Entry 1VQ5 (X-ray diffraction, 2.60 A resolution); this record covers chains 0 and A of the 32 polymer chains in the assembly.

== Chain 0 ==
Molecule: 23S ribosomal RNA
Source organism: Haloarcula marismortui
Sequence (2922 nucleotides; numbered 2 to 2923; the number before each row is that of its first residue):
     2 UUGGCUACUA UGCCAGCUGG UGGAUUGCUC GGCUCAGGCG CUGAUGAAGG ACGUGCCAAG
    62 CUGCGAUAAG CCAUGGGGAG CCGCACGGAG GCGAAGAACC AUGGAUUUCC GAAUGAGAAU
   122 CUCUCUAACA AUUGCUUCGC GCAAUGAGGA ACCCCGAGAA CUGAAACAUC UCAGUAUCGG
   182 GAGGAACAGA AAACGCAAUG UGAUGUCGUU AGUAACCGCG AGUGAACGCG AUACAGCCCA
   242 AACCGAAGCC CUCACGGGCA AUGUGGUGUC AGGGCUACCU CUCAUCAGCC GACCGUCUCG
   302 ACGAAGUCUC UUGGAACAGA GCGUGAUACA GGGUGACAAC CCCGUACUCG AGACCAGUAC
   362 GACGUGCGGU AGUGCCAGAG UAGCGGGGGU UGGAUAUCCC UCGCGAAUAA CGCAGGCAUC
   422 GACUGCGAAG GCUAAACACA ACCUGAGACC GAUAGUGAAC AAGUAGUGUG AACGAACGCU
   482 GCAAAGUACC CUCAGAAGGG AGGCGAAAUA GAGCAUGAAA UCAGUUGGCG AUCGAGCGAC
   542 AGGGCAUACA AGGUCCCUCG ACGAAUGACC GACGCGCGAG CGUCCAGUAA GACUCACGGG
   602 AAGCCGAUGU UCUGUCGUAC GUUUUGAAAA ACGAGCCAGG GAGUGUGUCU GCAUGGCAAG
   662 UCUAACCGGA GUAUCCGGGG AGGCACAGGG AAACCGACAU GGCCGCAGGG CUUUGCCCGA
   722 GGGCCGCCGU CUUCAAGGGC GGGGAGCCAU GUGGACACGA CCCGAAUCCG GACGAUCUAC
   782 GCAUGGACAA GAUGAAGCGU GCCGAAAGGC ACGUGGAAGU CUGUUAGAGU UGGUGUCCUA
   842 CAAUACCCUC UCGUGAUCUA UGUGUAGGGG UGAAAGGCCC AUCGAGUCCG GCAACAGCUG
   902 GUUCCAAUCG AAACAUGUCG AAGCAUGACC UCCGCCGAGG UAGUCUGUGA GGUAGAGCGA
   962 CCGAUUGGUG UGUCCGCCUC CGAGAGGAGU CGGCACACCU GUCAAACUCC AAACUUACAG
  1022 ACGCCGUUUG ACGCGGGGAU UCCGGUGCGC GGGGUAAGCC UGUGUACCAG GAGGGGAACA
  1082 ACCCAGAGAU AGGUUAAGGU CCCCAAGUGU GGAUUAAGUG UAAUCCUCUG AAGGUGGUCU
  1142 CGAGCCCUAG ACAGCCGGGA GGUGAGCUUA GAAGCAGCUA CCCUCUAAGA AAAGCGUAAC
  1202 AGCUUACCGG CCGAGGUUUG AGGCGCCCAA AAUGAUCGGG ACUCAAAUCC ACCACCGAGA
  1262 CCUGUCCGUA CCACUCAUAC UGGUAAUCGA GUAGAUUGGC GCUCUAAUUG GAUGGAAGUA
  1322 GGGGUGAAAA CUCCUAUGGA CCGAUUAGUG ACGAAAAUCC UGGCCAUAGU AGCAGCGAUA
  1382 GUCGGGUGAG AACCCCGACG GCCUAAUGGA UAAGGGUUCC UCAGCACUGC UGAUCAGCUG
  1442 AGGGUUAGCC GGUCCUAAGU CAUACCGCAA CUCGACUAUG ACGAAAUGGG AAACGGGUUA
  1502 AUAUUCCCGU GCCACUAUGC AGUGAAAGUU GACGCCCUGG GGUCGAUCAC GCUGGGCAUU
  1562 CGCCCAGUCG AACCGUCCAA CUCCGUGGAA GCCGUAAUGG CAGGAAGCGG ACGAACGGCG
  1622 GCAUAGGGAA ACGUGAUUCA ACCUGGGGCC CAUGAAAAGA CGAGCAUAGU GUCCGUACCG
  1682 AGAACCGACA CAGGUGUCCA UGGCGGCGAA AGCCAAGGCC UGUCGGGAGC AACCAACGUU
  1742 AGGGAAUUCG GCAAGUUAGU CCCGUACCUU CGGAAGAAGG GAUGCCUGCU CCGGAACGGA
  1802 GCAGGUCGCA GUGACUCGGA AGCUCGGACU GUCUAGUAAC AACAUAGGUG ACCGCAAAUC
  1862 CGCAAGGACU CGUACGGUCA CUGAAUCCUG CCCAGUGCAG GUAUCUGAAC ACCUCGUACA
  1922 AGAGGACGAA GGACCUGUCA ACGGCGGGGG UAACUAUGAC CCUCUUAAGG UAGCGUAGUA
  1982 CCUUGCCGCA UCAGUAGCGG CUUGCAUGAA UGGAUUAACC AGAGCUUCAC UGUCCCAACG
  2042 UUGGGCCCGG UGAACUGUAC AUUCCAGUGC GGAGUCUGGA GACACCCAGG GGGAAGCGAA
  2102 GACCCUAUGG AGCUUUACUG CAGGCUGUCG CUGAGACGUG GUCGCCGAUG UGCAGCAUAG
  2162 GUAGGAGACA CUACACAGGU ACCCGCGCUA GCGGGCCACC GAGUCAACAG UGAAAUACUA
  2222 CCCGUCGGUG ACUGCGACUC UCACUCCGGG AGGAGGACAC CGAUAGCCGG GCAGUUUGAC
  2282 UGGGGCGGUA CGCGCUCGAA AAGAUAUCGA GCGCGCCCUA UGGCUAUCUC AGCCGGGACA
  2342 GAGACCCGGC GAAGAGUGCA AGAGCAAAAG AUAGCUUGAC AGUGUUCUUC CCAACGAGGA
  2402 ACGCUGACGC GAAAGCGUGG UCUAGCGAAC CAAUUAGCCU GCUUGAUGCG GGCAAUUGAU
  2462 GACAGAAAAG CUACCCUAGG GAUAACAGAG UCGUCACUCG CAAGAGCACA UAUCGACCGA
  2522 GUGGCUUGCU ACCUCGAUGU CGGUUCCCUC CAUCCUGCCC GUGCAGAAGC GGGCAAGGGU
  2582 GAGGUUGUUC GCCUAUUAAA GGAGGUCGUG AGCUGGGUUU AGACCGUCGU GAGACAGGUC
  2642 GGCUGCUAUC UACUGGGUGU GUAAUGGUGU CUGACAAGAA CGACCGUAUA GUACGAGAGG
  2702 AACUACGGUU GGUGGCCACU GGUGUACCGG UUGUUCGAGA GAGCACGUGC CGGGUAGCCA
  2762 CGCCACACGG GGUAAGAGCU GAACGCAUCU AAGCUCGAAA CCCACUUGGA AAAGAGACAC
  2822 CGCCGAGGUC CCGCGUACAA GACGCGGUCG AUAGACUCGG GGUGUGCGCG UCGAGGUAAC
  2882 GAGACGUUAA GCCCACGAGC ACUAACAGAC CAAAGCCAUC AU
Unresolved in the structure: 2-9, 126-127, 715, 971-998, 1560, 1952-1963, 2137-2236, 2339-2343, 2665-2666, 2915-2923
Construct notes: modified residue (628, 2587-2588, 2619, 2621)
Modified residues: 1MA (6-hydro-1-methyladenosine-5'-monophosphate) at position 628, OMU (o2'-methyluridine 5'-monophosphate) at position 2587, OMG (o2'-methylguanosine-5'-monophosphate) at position 2588, UR3 (3-methyluridine-5'-monophoshate) at position 2619, PSU (pseudouridine-5'-monophosphate) at position 2621

== Chain A ==
Molecule: 50S ribosomal protein L2P
Source organism: Haloarcula marismortui
Reference sequence: P20276 (RL2_HALMA); residues 0-239 here = UniProt positions 0-239
Chain sequence (240 residues; each row starts with the number of its first residue; numbering starts at 0):
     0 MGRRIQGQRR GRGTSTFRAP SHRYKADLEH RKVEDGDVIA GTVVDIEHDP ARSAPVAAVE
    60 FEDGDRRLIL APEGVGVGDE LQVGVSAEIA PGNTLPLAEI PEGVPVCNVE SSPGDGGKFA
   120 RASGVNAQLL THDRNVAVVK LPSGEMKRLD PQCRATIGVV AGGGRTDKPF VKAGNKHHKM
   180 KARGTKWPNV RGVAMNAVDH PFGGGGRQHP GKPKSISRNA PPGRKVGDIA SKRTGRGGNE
Unresolved in the structure: 0, 238-239

== Chain 0 / chain A interface ==
Contacting residue pairs - 258 pairs, chain 0 then chain A:
  C781(0) with Thr15(A), hydrogen bond to the sugar
  G782(0) with Ser14(A), hydrogen bond to the sugar; Thr15(A), hydrogen bond to the sugar
  C783(0) with Ser14(A), sugar contact; His21(A), hydrogen bond to the phosphate; Lys180(A), salt bridge to the phosphate
  A784(0) with His21(A), salt bridge to the phosphate; Arg22(A), salt bridge to the phosphate
  G820(0) with Lys171(A), salt bridge to the phosphate; Ala172(A), hydrogen bond to the base; Gly173(A), hydrogen bond to the base
  A857(0) with Ala172(A), base contact; Gly173(A), phosphate contact; His176(A), sugar contact; His177(A), salt bridge to the phosphate; Trp186(A), base contact
  U866(0) with Arg11(A), hydrogen bond to the phosphate; Thr13(A), sugar contact
  A867(0) with Arg11(A), salt bridge to the phosphate
  G870(0) with Arg3(A), salt bridge to the phosphate
  G871(0) with Arg2(A), hydrogen bond to the base; Arg3(A), salt bridge to the phosphate; Arg8(A), salt bridge to the phosphate; Arg11(A), phosphate contact
  U872(0) with Arg2(A), hydrogen bond to the base; Arg8(A), hydrogen bond to the base; Thr13(A), hydrogen bond to the phosphate; Phe16(A), phosphate contact
  G873(0) with Arg2(A), base contact; Arg8(A), hydrogen bond to the base; Thr15(A), phosphate contact; Lys185(A), salt bridge to the phosphate; Asp198(A), hydrogen bond to the base
  A874(0) with Lys185(A), salt bridge to the phosphate; Pro187(A), sugar contact; Val189(A), sugar contact
  A875(0) with Val189(A), sugar contact; Ala193(A), hydrogen bond to the sugar; Met194(A), base contact; Asp198(A), base contact
  G877(0) with Asn195(A), hydrogen bond to the sugar; Val197(A), base contact
  G878(0) with Arg2(A), hydrogen bond to the base
  C879(0) with Arg2(A), base contact
  A886(0) with Gly1(A), hydrogen bond to the base; Arg2(A), base contact
  A1459(0) with His21(A), sugar contact
  G1460(0) with Arg17(A), salt bridge to the phosphate
  C1652(0) with Ser52(A), hydrogen bond to the phosphate; Arg164(A), hydrogen bond to the base; Thr165(A), base contact; Lys167(A), hydrogen bond to the base; Phe169(A), stacking on the base; Lys178(A), hydrogen bond to the base
  A1653(0) with His47(A), salt bridge to the phosphate; Ser52(A), hydrogen bond to the phosphate; His177(A), stacking on the base; Lys178(A), sugar contact
  U1654(0) with Lys24(A), sugar contact; His47(A), stacking on the base; Pro49(A), phosphate contact
  C1844(0) with Arg190(A), salt bridge to the phosphate; Gln207(A), hydrogen bond to the phosphate
  A1845(0) with Pro187(A), phosphate contact; Asn188(A), phosphate contact; Val189(A), phosphate contact; Arg190(A), salt bridge to the phosphate
  U1846(0) with Ala172(A), hydrogen bond to the sugar; Trp186(A), sugar contact; Pro187(A), phosphate contact; Asn188(A), hydrogen bond to the phosphate
  A1847(0) with Phe169(A), hydrogen bond to the phosphate; Val170(A), hydrogen bond to the sugar; Lys175(A), salt bridge to the phosphate; Trp186(A), hydrogen bond to the phosphate
  G1848(0) with Pro168(A), phosphate contact; Phe169(A), hydrogen bond to the phosphate
  U1850(0) with Arg235(A), hydrogen bond to the phosphate
  G1851(0) with Asp227(A), hydrogen bond to the base; Thr233(A), sugar contact; Gly234(A), sugar contact; Arg235(A), salt bridge to the phosphate
  A1852(0) with Asp227(A), sugar contact; Ile228(A), hydrogen bond to the sugar; Ser230(A), phosphate contact; Lys231(A), phosphate contact; Arg232(A), sugar contact
  C1853(0) with Arg217(A), hydrogen bond to the sugar; Ile228(A), sugar contact; Ala229(A), sugar contact; Ser230(A), phosphate contact; Lys231(A), salt bridge to the phosphate
  C1854(0) with Lys231(A), salt bridge to the phosphate
  G1855(0) with Phe118(A), base contact; Leu140(A), base contact; Pro141(A), base contact; Ser142(A), hydrogen bond to the base; Glu144(A), hydrogen bond to the sugar; Lys146(A), hydrogen bond to the phosphate
  C1856(0) with Lys117(A), sugar contact; Lys146(A), salt bridge to the phosphate
  A1857(0) with Ser110(A), phosphate contact; Lys117(A), salt bridge to the phosphate
  A1859(0) with Arg217(A), hydrogen bond to the phosphate
  U1860(0) with Arg9(A), hydrogen bond to the base; Arg217(A), salt bridge to the phosphate; Lys224(A), salt bridge to the phosphate; Ile228(A), sugar contact
  C1861(0) with Gly6(A), hydrogen bond to the sugar; Gln7(A), hydrogen bond to the sugar; Gly10(A), hydrogen bond to the sugar; Pro221(A), phosphate contact; Lys224(A), salt bridge to the phosphate
  C1862(0) with Arg3(A), phosphate contact; Gln7(A), hydrogen bond to the phosphate; Gly10(A), sugar contact; Arg11(A), sugar contact; Pro221(A), phosphate contact
  G1863(0) with Arg3(A), salt bridge to the phosphate
  G1868(0) with Gly10(A), hydrogen bond to the base
  A1869(0) with Arg9(A), base contact; Gly10(A), sugar contact; Gly12(A), sugar contact; Arg17(A), phosphate contact
  C1870(0) with Arg9(A), sugar contact; Phe16(A), sugar contact; Arg17(A), phosphate contact; Ala18(A), hydrogen bond to the phosphate; Gly183(A), phosphate contact
  U1871(0) with Ala18(A), phosphate contact; Gly183(A), hydrogen bond to the phosphate
  C1872(0) with Ser20(A), hydrogen bond to the phosphate; Tyr23(A), sugar contact; Lys24(A), base contact; Ala25(A), hydrogen bond to the base; Asp26(A), hydrogen bond to the base; Ala50(A), sugar contact
  G1873(0) with Asp26(A), phosphate contact; Leu27(A), hydrogen bond to the phosphate; Ala50(A), sugar contact; Arg51(A), phosphate contact; Arg120(A), salt bridge to the phosphate
  U1874(0) with Arg51(A), salt bridge to the phosphate; Lys117(A), hydrogen bond to the sugar; Phe118(A), sugar contact; Ala119(A), hydrogen bond to the sugar; Arg120(A), salt bridge to the phosphate; Ala121(A), phosphate contact
  A1875(0) with Ala119(A), hydrogen bond to the phosphate; Arg120(A), hydrogen bond to the phosphate; Ala121(A), hydrogen bond to the phosphate; Val124(A), phosphate contact; Pro141(A), sugar contact; Ser142(A), hydrogen bond to the sugar
  C1876(0) with Ala121(A), sugar contact; Ser122(A), hydrogen bond to the sugar; Gly123(A), hydrogen bond to the base; Val124(A), base contact; Pro141(A), phosphate contact; Gly162(A), base contact; Gly163(A), hydrogen bond to the base; Arg164(A), hydrogen bond to the phosphate; Thr165(A), hydrogen bond to the sugar
  G1877(0) with Arg164(A), salt bridge to the phosphate; Lys178(A), salt bridge to the phosphate
  G1878(0) with Arg182(A), salt bridge to the phosphate
  U1879(0) with Arg9(A), hydrogen bond to the phosphate; Gly183(A), phosphate contact; Thr184(A), hydrogen bond to the phosphate
  C1880(0) with Gly6(A), phosphate contact; Arg9(A), salt bridge to the phosphate; Val225(A), sugar contact; Gly226(A), hydrogen bond to the sugar; Ile228(A), sugar contact
  A1881(0) with His199(A), salt bridge to the phosphate; Phe201(A), phosphate contact; Lys213(A), sugar contact; Val225(A), phosphate contact; Gly226(A), sugar contact
  C1882(0) with Arg190(A), phosphate contact; Gly191(A), hydrogen bond to the phosphate; Val192(A), hydrogen bond to the phosphate; Phe201(A), phosphate contact; Lys213(A), sugar contact
  U1883(0) with Arg190(A), salt bridge to the phosphate
  G1884(0) with Arg190(A), base contact
  G1898(0) with Pro212(A), sugar contact; Ser214(A), hydrogen bond to the sugar
  C1899(0) with Ser214(A), sugar contact; Ile215(A), phosphate contact; Ser216(A), sugar contact; Ala229(A), sugar contact; Ser230(A), hydrogen bond to the sugar
  A1900(0) with Ser216(A), phosphate contact; Arg217(A), hydrogen bond to the phosphate; Ala229(A), sugar contact; Ser230(A), sugar contact; Lys231(A), sugar contact
  G1938(0) with Lys231(A), hydrogen bond to the base
  U1939(0) with Arg232(A), hydrogen bond to the phosphate; Thr233(A), hydrogen bond to the sugar; Gly236(A), phosphate contact; Gly237(A), phosphate contact
  C1940(0) with Thr233(A), sugar contact; Gly234(A), phosphate contact; Gly236(A), hydrogen bond to the phosphate
  A1941(0) with Gly234(A), sugar contact; Arg235(A), base contact; Gly236(A), phosphate contact
  A1942(0) with Pro212(A), base contact; Lys213(A), salt bridge to the phosphate; Asp227(A), sugar contact; Thr233(A), hydrogen bond to the sugar; Gly234(A), hydrogen bond to the phosphate
  C1943(0) with Pro209(A), sugar contact; Gly210(A), sugar contact; Lys211(A), sugar contact; Pro212(A), sugar contact
  G1944(0) with His208(A), salt bridge to the phosphate; Pro209(A), phosphate contact
  U2012(0) with Gln207(A), sugar contact
  C2114(0) with Gly1(A), hydrogen bond to the phosphate; Ala196(A), sugar contact; Val197(A), phosphate contact
  U2115(0) with Ala196(A), phosphate contact
  U2116(0) with Lys211(A), salt bridge to the phosphate
  A2123(0) with Pro220(A), base contact
  G2124(0) with Asn218(A), hydrogen bond to the base
  G2125(0) with Asn218(A), hydrogen bond to the sugar
  C2126(0) with Asn218(A), sugar contact
  C2248(0) with Ser111(A), hydrogen bond to the sugar; Pro112(A), sugar contact
  G2249(0) with Gly113(A), sugar contact
  G2250(0) with Lys31(A), salt bridge to the phosphate; Glu33(A), base contact
  G2254(0) with Asp149(A), sugar contact
  G2270(0) with Arg223(A), hydrogen bond to the phosphate
  G2271(0) with Arg223(A), salt bridge to the phosphate
  G2272(0) with Pro220(A), base contact; Pro221(A), sugar contact; Gly222(A), sugar contact; Arg223(A), salt bridge to the phosphate
  C2273(0) with Gly1(A), hydrogen bond to the phosphate
  C2625(0) with Gly205(A), phosphate contact; Gln207(A), phosphate contact
  C2626(0) with Arg206(A), phosphate contact
  C2629(0) with Arg206(A), base contact
  G2630(0) with Arg206(A), hydrogen bond to the base; His208(A), base contact
  U2631(0) with Gly210(A), sugar contact
  G2632(0) with His208(A), phosphate contact; Gly210(A), sugar contact
  A2633(0) with Gly202(A), phosphate contact; Gly203(A), phosphate contact; Gly204(A), hydrogen bond to the phosphate
  G2634(0) with Gly203(A), phosphate contact; Gly204(A), hydrogen bond to the phosphate; Gly205(A), hydrogen bond to the base
Interface residues without a listed pair, chain 0 (100 interface residues in all): G865, A876, C1651, G1655, A1843, U2117, G2251, A2255
Interface residues without a listed pair, chain A (123 interface residues in all): Gln5, Asp114, Ala181, Pro200

== In short ==
100 residues of chain 0 face 123 of chain A across their interface, with 84 hydrogen bonds, 40 salt bridges
and 3 aromatic stacking contacts. Polar pairs include G820(0)-Ala172(A), G820(0)-Gly173(A) and
G871(0)-Arg2(A).
Chain 0 is 23S ribosomal RNA and chain A is 50S ribosomal protein L2P, both from Haloarcula marismortui; the
structure, The structure of the transition state analogue "RAA" bound to the large ribosomal subunit of
haloarcula ..., was determined by X-ray diffraction (same publication as 1VQ4, 1VQ8, 1VQ9, 1VQK, 1VQL, 1VQM,
1VQO and 1VQP).
